3WKS - chains A and D of the 4 polymer chains in the assembly; structure by X-ray diffraction, 3.03 A resolution.

== Chain A ==
Protein: O-phospho-L-seryl-tRNA:Cys-tRNA synthase
Organism: Methanocaldococcus jannaschii
Notes: EC 2.5.1.73
UniProtKB: Q59072 (SPSS_METJA); residues 21-396 here correspond to UniProt positions 2-377 (UniProt number = residue number - 19)
Sequence (416 residues; each row starts with the number of its first residue; numbers below 1 keep their minus sign (Met-19 is residue -19)):
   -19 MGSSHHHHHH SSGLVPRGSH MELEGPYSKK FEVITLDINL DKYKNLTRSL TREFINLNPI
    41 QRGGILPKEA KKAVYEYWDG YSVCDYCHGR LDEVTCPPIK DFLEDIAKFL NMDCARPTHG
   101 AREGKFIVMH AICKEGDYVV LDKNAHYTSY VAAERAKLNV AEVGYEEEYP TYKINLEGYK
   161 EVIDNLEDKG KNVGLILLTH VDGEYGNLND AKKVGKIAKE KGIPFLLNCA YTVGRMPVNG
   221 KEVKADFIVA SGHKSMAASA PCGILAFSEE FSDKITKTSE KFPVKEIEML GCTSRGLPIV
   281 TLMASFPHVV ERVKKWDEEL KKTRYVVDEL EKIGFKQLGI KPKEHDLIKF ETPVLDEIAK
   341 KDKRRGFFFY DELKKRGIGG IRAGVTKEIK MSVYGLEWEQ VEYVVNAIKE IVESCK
Unresolved in the structure: -19 to 16, 61-76
Modified positions: Lys234 ((2S)-2-amino-6-[[3-hydroxy-2-methyl-5-(phosphonooxymethyl)pyridin-4-yl]methylideneamino]hexanoic acid; LLP)
Differences from the reference sequence: expression tag (-19 to 20)
UniProt features mapped onto this chain:
  - binding site (pyridoxal 5'-phosphate): Ala101, Arg102, Asn208, Ser231 to His233
  - modified residue: Lys234 (N6-(pyridoxal phosphate)lysine)

== Chain D ==
Protein: Uncharacterized protein MJ1481
Organism: Methanocaldococcus jannaschii
UniProtKB: Q58876 (Y1481_METJA); residue numbers follow UniProt; this construct covers 1-103
Sequence (106 residues; numbered -2 to 103; the number before each row is that of its first residue; numbers below 1 keep their minus sign (Met-2 is residue -2)):
    -2 MNHMRVEYSK DLIRKGISTI SQLKKAKIRV EKDDKKISYK DAKPGKIDVN EFKKAIYLLI
    58 EADDFLYKKA PKHELNEEEA KEFCKLIIKC QEHLNKILAN FGFEFE
Unresolved in the structure: -2 to 32, 103
Differences from the reference sequence: expression tag (-2 to 0)
Reported in the primary citation:
  - mutagenesis - K50A/Y54A/E58A/D60A, E58A/D60A/D61A/Y64A: abolished binding to O-phospho-L-seryl-tRNA:Cys-tRNA synthase (chain A)
  - mutagenesis - D61A/Y64A/K65A/K66A: unchanged binding to O-phospho-L-seryl-tRNA:Cys-tRNA synthase (chain A)
  - mutagenesis - K50A/Y54A/E58A/D60A, E58A/D60A/D61A/Y64A: abolished growth
  - mutagenesis - D61A/Y64A/K65A/K66A: unchanged growth
  - mutagenesis - K50A/Y54A/E58A/D60A, E58A/D60A/D61A/Y64A: unchanged binding to SepRS

== Interface between chain A and chain D ==
Contacting residue pairs - 7 pairs, chain A then chain D:
  Thr27(A) - Tyr54(D)
  Glu33(A) - Asn47(D)
  Glu33(A) - Lys50(D)  salt bridge
  Tyr55(A) - Asp60(D)  hydrogen bond
  Trp58(A) - Asp60(D)
  Trp58(A) - Tyr64(D)  hydrogen bond
  Asp59(A) - Tyr64(D)
Also at the interface, not in a pair above, chain A (7 interface residues in all): Ser29, Arg32
Also at the interface, not in a pair above, chain D (6 interface residues in all): Val46

== Overview ==
Chain A and chain D form an interface of 7 and 6 residues respectively; the contacts include 2 hydrogen bonds
and 1 salt bridge. Polar pairs include Glu33(A)-Lys50(D), Tyr55(A)-Asp60(D) and Trp58(A)-Tyr64(D). The paper
reports that K50A/Y54A/E58A/D60A and E58A/D60A/D61A/Y64A of chain D abolish binding to
O-phospho-L-seryl-tRNA:Cys-tRNA synthase (chain A); K50A/Y54A/E58A/D60A and E58A/D60A/D61A/Y64A of chain D
abolish growth.
Here chain A is O-phospho-L-seryl-tRNA:Cys-tRNA synthase and chain D is Uncharacterized protein MJ1481, both
from Methanocaldococcus jannaschii. Entry 3WKS (Crystal structure of the SepCysS-SepCysE N-terminal domain
complex from) was determined by X-ray diffraction, deposited together with 3WKR.
